Entry 7C97 (electron microscopy, 3.68 A resolution); this record covers chains C and D of the 11 polymer chains in the assembly.

Chain C:
Name: DNA-directed RNA polymerase subunit beta
Source organism: Escherichia coli (strain K12)
Notes: EC 2.7.7.6
Reference sequence: P0A8V2 (RPOB_ECOLI); residue numbers follow UniProt; this construct covers 1-1342
Chain sequence (1342 residues; numbered 1 to 1342; the number before each row is that of its first residue):
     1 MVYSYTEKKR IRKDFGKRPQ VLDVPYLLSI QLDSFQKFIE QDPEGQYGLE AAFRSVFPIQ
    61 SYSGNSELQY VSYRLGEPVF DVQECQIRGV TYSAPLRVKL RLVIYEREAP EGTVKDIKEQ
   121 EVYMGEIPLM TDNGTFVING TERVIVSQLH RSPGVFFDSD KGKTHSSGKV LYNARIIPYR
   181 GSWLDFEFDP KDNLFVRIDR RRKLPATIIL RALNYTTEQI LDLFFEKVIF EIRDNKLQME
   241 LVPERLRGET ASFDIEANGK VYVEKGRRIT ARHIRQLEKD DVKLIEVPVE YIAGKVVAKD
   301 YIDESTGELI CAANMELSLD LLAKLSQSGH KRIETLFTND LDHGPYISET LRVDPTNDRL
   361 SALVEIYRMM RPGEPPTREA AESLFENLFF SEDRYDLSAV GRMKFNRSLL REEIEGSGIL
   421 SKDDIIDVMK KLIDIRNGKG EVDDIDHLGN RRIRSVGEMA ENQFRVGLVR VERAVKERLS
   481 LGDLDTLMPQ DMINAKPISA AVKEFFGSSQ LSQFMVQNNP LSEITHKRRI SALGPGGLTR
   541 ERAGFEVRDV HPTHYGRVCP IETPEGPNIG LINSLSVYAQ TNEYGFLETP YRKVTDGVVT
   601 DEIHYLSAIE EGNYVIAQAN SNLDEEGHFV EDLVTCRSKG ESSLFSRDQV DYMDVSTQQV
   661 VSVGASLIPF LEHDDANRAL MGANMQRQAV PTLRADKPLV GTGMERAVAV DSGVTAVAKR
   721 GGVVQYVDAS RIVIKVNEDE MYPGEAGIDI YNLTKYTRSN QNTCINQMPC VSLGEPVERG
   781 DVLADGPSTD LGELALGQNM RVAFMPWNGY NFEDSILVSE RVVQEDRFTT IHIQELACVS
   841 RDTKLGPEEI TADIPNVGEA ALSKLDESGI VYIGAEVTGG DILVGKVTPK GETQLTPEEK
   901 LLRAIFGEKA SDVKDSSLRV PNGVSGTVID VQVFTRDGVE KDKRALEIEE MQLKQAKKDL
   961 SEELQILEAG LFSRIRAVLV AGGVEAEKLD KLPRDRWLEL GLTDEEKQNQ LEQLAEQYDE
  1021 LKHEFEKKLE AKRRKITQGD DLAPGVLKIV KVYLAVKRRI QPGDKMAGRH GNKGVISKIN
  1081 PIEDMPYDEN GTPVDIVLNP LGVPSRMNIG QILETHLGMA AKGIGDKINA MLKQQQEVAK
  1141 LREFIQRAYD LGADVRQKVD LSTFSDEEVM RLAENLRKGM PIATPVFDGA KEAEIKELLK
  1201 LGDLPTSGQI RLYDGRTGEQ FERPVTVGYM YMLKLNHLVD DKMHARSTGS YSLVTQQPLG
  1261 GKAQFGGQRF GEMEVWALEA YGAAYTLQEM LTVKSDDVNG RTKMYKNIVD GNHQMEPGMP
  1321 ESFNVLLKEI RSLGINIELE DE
Disordered / not traced: 1-2
Sequence notes: engineered mutation Val516 (Asp in P0A8V2)

Chain D:
Name: DNA-directed RNA polymerase subunit beta'
Source organism: Escherichia coli
Notes: EC 2.7.7.6
Reference sequence: M9GTE2 (M9GTE2_ECOLX); residues 1-1407 here = UniProt positions 1-1407
Chain sequence (1407 residues; row label = number of the first residue in the row):
     1 MKDLLKFLKA QTKTEEFDAI KIALASPDMI RSWSFGEVKK PETINYRTFK PERDGLFCAR
    61 IFGPVKDYEC LCGKYKRLKH RGVICEKCGV EVTQTKVRRE RMGHIELASP TAHIWFLKSL
   121 PSRIGLLLDM PLRDIERVLY FESYVVIEGG MTNLERQQIL TEEQYLDALE EFGDEFDAKM
   181 GAEAIQALLK SMDLEQECEQ LREELNETNS ETKRKKLTKR IKLLEAFVQS GNKPEWMILT
   241 VLPVLPPDLR PLVPLDGGRF ATSDLNDLYR RVINRNNRLK RLLDLAAPDI IVRNEKRMLQ
   301 EAVDALLDNG RRGRAITGSN KRPLKSLADM IKGKQGRFRQ NLLGKRVDYS GRSVITVGPY
   361 LRLHQCGLPK KMALELFKPF IYGKLELRGL ATTIKAAKKM VEREEAVVWD ILDEVIREHP
   421 VLLNRAPTLH RLGIQAFEPV LIEGKAIQLH PLVCAAYNAD FDGDQMAVHV PLTLEAQLEA
   481 RALMMSTNNI LSPANGEPII VPSQDVVLGL YYMTRDCVNA KGEGMVLTGP KEAERLYRSG
   541 LASLHARVKV RITEYEKDAN GELVAKTSLK DTTVGRAILW MIVPKGLPYS IVNQALGKKA
   601 ISKMLNTCYR ILGLKPTVIF ADQIMYTGFA YAARSGASVG IDDMVIPEKK HEIISEAEAE
   661 VAEIQEQFQS GLVTAGERYN KVIDIWAAAN DRVSKAMMDN LQTETVINRD GQEEKQVSFN
   721 SIYMMADSGA RGSAAQIRQL AGMRGLMAKP DGSIIETPIT ANFREGLNVL QYFISTHGAR
   781 KGLADTALKT ANSGYLTRRL VDVAQDLVVT EDDCGTHEGI MMTPVIEGGD VKEPLRDRVL
   841 GRVTAEDVLK PGTADILVPR NTLLHEQWCD LLEENSVDAV KVRSVVSCDT DFGVCAHCYG
   901 RDLARGHIIN KGEAIGVIAA QSIGEPGTQL TMRTFHIGGA ASRAAAESSI QVKNKGSIKL
   961 SNVKSVVNSS GKLVITSRNT ELKLIDEFGR TKESYKVPYG AVLAKGDGEQ VAGGETVANW
  1021 DPHTMPVITE VSGFVRFTDM IDGQTITRQT DELTGLSSLV VLDSAERTAG GKDLRPALKI
  1081 VDAQGNDVLI PGTDMPAQYF LPGKAIVQLE DGVQISSGDT LARIPQESGG TKDITGGLPR
  1141 VADLFEARRP KEPAILAEIS GIVSFGKETK GKRRLVITPV DGSDPYEEMI PKWRQLNVFE
  1201 GERVERGDVI SDGPEAPHDI LRLRGVHAVT RYIVNEVQDV YRLQGVKIND KHIEVIVRQM
  1261 LRKATIVNAG SSDFLEGEQV EYSRVKIANR ELEANGKVGA TYSRDLLGIT KASLATESFI
  1321 SAASFQETTR VLTEAAVAGK RDELRGLKEN VIVGRLIPAG TGYAYHQDRM RRRAAGEAPA
  1381 APQVTAEDAS ASLAELLNAG LGGSDNE
Disordered / not traced: 1-13, 342-344, 933-943, 1181-1184, 1298-1299, 1377-1407
Ion coordination: Zn2+ site 1: Cys70, Cys72, Cys85, Cys88; Mg2+: Asp460, Asp464; Zn2+ site 2: Cys888, Cys895, Cys898

How chain C and chain D interact:
Contacting residue pairs (260):
  Phe545(C) with Lys781(D); Ala784(D), hydrophobic
  Arg548(C) with Arg780(D)
  Asp549(C) with His777(D), salt bridge; Arg780(D)
  Val550(C) with Phe773(D), hydrophobic; His777(D); Arg780(D)
  His551(C) with Phe773(D)
  His554(C) with Phe773(D)
  Tyr555(C) with Val769(D); Phe773(D), hydrophobic
  Pro560(C) with Thr776(D); Arg780(D), hydrogen bond (backbone-side chain)
  Ile561(C) with Thr776(D)
  Thr563(C) with Arg780(D)
  Ile569(C) with Leu783(D), hydrophobic
  Asn573(C) with Arg780(D)
  Gln618(C) with Leu770(D)
  Asn620(C) with Val769(D)
  Ser642(C) with Leu770(D)
  Val660(C) with Val769(D), hydrophobic
  Leu671(C) with Tyr772(D)
  Glu672(C) with Leu767(D)
  His673(C) with Phe763(D); Arg764(D), hydrogen bond (side chain-backbone)
  Asp674(C) with Tyr772(D), hydrogen bond (backbone-side chain)
  Asp675(C) with Tyr772(D)
  Ala676(C) with Tyr772(D); Ala779(D), hydrophobic
  Asn677(C) with Ala779(D); Leu783(D)
  Ala679(C) with Tyr772(D)
  Phe804(C) with Ser638(D), hydrogen bond (backbone-side chain)
  Met805(C) with Ala633(D)
  Pro806(C) with Asp505(D); Ala632(D); Ala633(D); Ala637(D)
  Asn808(C) with Phe629(D); Ala633(D)
  Gly809(C) with Val357(D); Pro359(D); Phe629(D)
  Tyr810(C) with Pro359(D)
  Phe812(C) with Val357(D), hydrophobic; Cys454(D), hydrophobic; Phe461(D), hydrophobic; Gln504(D), hydrogen bond (backbone-side chain); Asp505(D); Phe629(D), hydrophobic
  Glu813(C) with Asp460(D); Phe461(D); Gln504(D); Arg731(D), salt bridge
  Asp814(C) with Asp462(D)
  Ser815(C) with Val357(D); Phe461(D)
  Arg841(C) with Asp256(D); Gly257(D)
  Lys844(C) with Phe49(D)
  Gly1063(C) with Val354(D)
  Lys1073(C) with Asp462(D)
  Val1075(C) with Val354(D), hydrophobic; Thr356(D); Phe461(D); Asp462(D); Gly463(D)
  Ser1077(C) with Val357(D)
  Pro1100(C) with Ala637(D); Met725(D)
  Leu1101(C) with Gln504(D); Asp505(D); Met725(D), hydrophobic; Arg731(D), hydrogen bond (backbone-side chain)
  Pro1104(C) with Met725(D), hydrophobic; Arg731(D); Gln736(D)
  Ser1105(C) with Arg731(D); Gln736(D)
  Arg1106(C) with Arg731(D)
  Met1107(C) with Gln736(D); Gln739(D); Phe763(D), hydrophobic
  Ile1109(C) with Ile641(D), hydrophobic; Leu740(D), hydrophobic; Phe763(D)
  Ile1112(C) with Val639(D), hydrophobic; Gly640(D)
  Leu1113(C) with Ile641(D), hydrophobic
  His1116(C) with Ile641(D)
  Phe1187(C) with Leu767(D); Val769(D), hydrophobic
  Glu1192(C) with Arg764(D), salt bridge
  Gln1209(C) with Gly640(D); Asp642(D)
  Phe1221(C) with Ala633(D)
  Glu1222(C) with Tyr512(D); Arg634(D); Ser635(D)
  Arg1223(C) with Tyr512(D); Ser635(D); Gly636(D); Phe719(D), hydrogen bond (side chain-backbone); Ser721(D)
  Val1225(C) with Ser638(D)
  Thr1226(C) with Ser638(D), hydrogen bond; Val639(D), hydrogen bond (side chain-backbone)
  Val1239(C) with Lys445(D)
  Asp1240(C) with Lys445(D)
  Lys1242(C) with Arg352(D); Gln465(D)
  Met1243(C) with Arg352(D); Met372(D), hydrophobic; Lys445(D)
  His1244(C) with Gly351(D); Arg352(D), hydrogen bond (backbone-backbone)
  Ala1245(C) with Ser350(D); Glu375(D)
  Arg1246(C) with Asp348(D), salt bridge; Tyr349(D), hydrogen bond (backbone-backbone); Ser350(D), hydrogen bond (backbone-backbone)
  Ser1247(C) with Tyr349(D); Glu375(D); Leu376(D); Pro379(D)
  Tyr1251(C) with Asp348(D), hydrogen bond
  Leu1253(C) with Arg99(D); Pro251(D), hydrophobic; Val253(D), hydrophobic
  Val1254(C) with Arg99(D), hydrogen bond (backbone-side chain)
  Gln1256(C) with Arg99(D)
  Gln1257(C) with Lys345(D)
  Pro1258(C) with Arg346(D); Asp348(D)
  Gln1264(C) with Glu375(D)
  Gly1267(C) with Arg346(D), hydrogen bond (backbone-side chain); Val347(D); Ser350(D)
  Gln1268(C) with Arg346(D); Val347(D), hydrogen bond (backbone-backbone); Ser350(D), hydrogen bond; Gly351(D); Arg352(D); Ala467(D); His469(D)
  Phe1270(C) with Lys345(D); His469(D)
  Glu1272(C) with Gln335(D)
  Met1273(C) with Thr428(D)
  Glu1274(C) with Asn424(D), hydrogen bond; Arg425(D); Thr428(D)
  Trp1276(C) with Arg798(D); Val801(D), hydrophobic; Val917(D), hydrophobic; Gln921(D), hydrogen bond (backbone-side chain)
  Leu1278(C) with Met484(D), hydrophobic
  Glu1279(C) with Gln805(D); Ala914(D); Val917(D); Leu1347(D); Ile1357(D)
  Ala1280(C) with Arg431(D); Ile918(D), hydrophobic
  Tyr1281(C) with Arg431(D), hydrogen bond (side chain-backbone); Ile434(D), hydrogen bond (side chain-backbone); Leu483(D); Met484(D), hydrophobic; Asn489(D), hydrogen bond
  Gly1282(C) with Leu483(D); Ala1359(D); Gly1360(D); Thr1361(D), hydrogen bond (backbone-backbone)
  Ala1283(C) with Glu479(D); Leu483(D)
  Ala1284(C) with Glu479(D), hydrogen bond (backbone-side chain); Leu1356(D); Ile1357(D), hydrophobic; Gly1362(D)
  Tyr1285(C) with Glu475(D); Glu479(D), hydrogen bond (backbone-side chain); Leu1356(D); Thr1361(D)
  Thr1286(C) with Ala476(D), hydrogen bond (side chain-backbone); Glu479(D), hydrogen bond (backbone-side chain)
  Leu1287(C) with Val1351(D), hydrophobic; Ile1357(D), hydrophobic
  Gln1288(C) with Leu1356(D)
  Glu1289(C) with Pro471(D); Leu472(D), hydrogen bond (side chain-backbone); Thr473(D); Ala476(D)
  Met1290(C) with Val347(D)
  Leu1291(C) with Val1351(D), hydrophobic
  Thr1292(C) with Gly1354(D)
  Lys1294(C) with Asp348(D), hydrogen bond (backbone-backbone); Tyr349(D); Val470(D), hydrogen bond (side chain-backbone); Leu472(D)
  Ser1295(C) with Arg346(D), hydrogen bond (side chain-backbone); Val347(D)
  Met1304(C) with Leu472(D), hydrophobic
  Tyr1305(C) with Pro379(D), hydrophobic; Tyr382(D)
  Ile1308(C) with Pro379(D); Phe380(D)
  Val1309(C) with Pro379(D); Gly383(D)
  His1313(C) with Phe380(D); Leu474(D)
  Met1315(C) with Thr473(D)
  Met1319(C) with Val1353(D)
  Pro1320(C) with Val1353(D)
  Glu1321(C) with Arg99(D), salt bridge; Glu100(D)
  Ser1322(C) with Arg339(D)
  Phe1323(C) with Ile20(D), hydrophobic; Ile1352(D), hydrophobic
  Leu1326(C) with Ile331(D), hydrophobic; Arg337(D)
  Lys1328(C) with Glu100(D), salt bridge; Leu245(D); Leu249(D)
  Glu1329(C) with Met330(D)
  Arg1331(C) with Trp33(D); Pro243(D)
  Ser1332(C) with Pro243(D); Leu245(D); Tyr269(D), hydrogen bond; Leu327(D)
  Leu1333(C) with Trp115(D), hydrophobic; Leu327(D), hydrophobic
  Gly1334(C) with Ala25(D); His113(D), hydrogen bond (backbone-side chain)
  Ile1335(C) with Ile22(D), hydrophobic; Ala23(D); Phe116(D), hydrophobic; Ala1336(D), hydrophobic
  Asn1336(C) with Ile22(D); Ala23(D), hydrogen bond (backbone-backbone); Leu24(D); Ala25(D); Met29(D), hydrogen bond; Trp33(D)
  Ile1337(C) with Ile20(D), hydrophobic; Lys21(D); Ile22(D), hydrophobic
  Glu1338(C) with Ile20(D); Lys21(D), hydrogen bond (backbone-backbone)
  Leu1339(C) with Phe17(D), hydrophobic; Ile20(D), hydrophobic
  Glu1340(C) with Phe17(D); Asp18(D); Ala19(D), hydrogen bond (backbone-backbone); Lys21(D); Arg1341(D)
  Glu1342(C) with Glu16(D); Asp18(D); Arg1341(D), salt bridge
Other interface residues (no listed pair), chain C (150 interface residues in all): Ser166, Pro552, Cys559, Glu565, Gly566, Gly570, Thr635, Cys636, Leu680, Trp807, Pro1044, Gln1061, Pro1062, Lys1065, Gly1074, Ile1076, Asn1099, Val1103, Ser1207, Pro1224, Thr1248, Thr1255, Arg1269, Ala1277, Gly1318, Asn1324, Val1325, Ile1330
Other interface residues (no listed pair), chain D (171 interface residues in all): Met102, Leu242, Pro246, Asp248, Leu307, Gly336, Phe338, Asn341, Ser353, Ile355, Tyr360, Lys371, Lys378, Leu422, Ala426, Leu432, Gln435, Ala446, Pro451, Ala459, Gln477, Ser503, Leu508, Asp643, Met644, Ala730, Arg744, Pro750, Glu765, Gly766, Asn768, Ser775, Ala787, Thr797, Lys1151, Phe1319, Leu1332, Lys1348, Arg1355

Summary:
Chain C and chain D form an interface of 150 and 171 residues respectively, with 37 hydrogen bonds and 7 salt
bridges. Polar contacts include Asp549(C)-His777(D), Glu813(C)-Arg731(D) and Glu1192(C)-Arg764(D). Cys70(D),
Cys72(D), Cys85(D) and Cys88(D) form the Zn2+ site 1.
Here chain C is DNA-directed RNA polymerase subunit beta (Escherichia coli (strain K12)) and chain D is
DNA-directed RNA polymerase subunit beta' (Escherichia coli). Entry 7C97 (Cryo-EM structure of an Escherichia
coli RNAP-promoter open complex (RPo) with SspA) was determined by electron microscopy.
